6OGZ - chains A and G of the 13 polymer chains in the assembly; structure by electron microscopy, 3.60 A resolution.

# Chain A
Protein: RNA-dependent RNA polymerase of rotavirus A
Source organism: Rotavirus A
Notes: EC 2.7.7.48
UniProt: G0YZJ9 (G0YZJ9_9REOV); residues 1-1088 here = UniProt positions 1-1088
Amino-acid sequence (1088 residues; each row starts with the number of its first residue):
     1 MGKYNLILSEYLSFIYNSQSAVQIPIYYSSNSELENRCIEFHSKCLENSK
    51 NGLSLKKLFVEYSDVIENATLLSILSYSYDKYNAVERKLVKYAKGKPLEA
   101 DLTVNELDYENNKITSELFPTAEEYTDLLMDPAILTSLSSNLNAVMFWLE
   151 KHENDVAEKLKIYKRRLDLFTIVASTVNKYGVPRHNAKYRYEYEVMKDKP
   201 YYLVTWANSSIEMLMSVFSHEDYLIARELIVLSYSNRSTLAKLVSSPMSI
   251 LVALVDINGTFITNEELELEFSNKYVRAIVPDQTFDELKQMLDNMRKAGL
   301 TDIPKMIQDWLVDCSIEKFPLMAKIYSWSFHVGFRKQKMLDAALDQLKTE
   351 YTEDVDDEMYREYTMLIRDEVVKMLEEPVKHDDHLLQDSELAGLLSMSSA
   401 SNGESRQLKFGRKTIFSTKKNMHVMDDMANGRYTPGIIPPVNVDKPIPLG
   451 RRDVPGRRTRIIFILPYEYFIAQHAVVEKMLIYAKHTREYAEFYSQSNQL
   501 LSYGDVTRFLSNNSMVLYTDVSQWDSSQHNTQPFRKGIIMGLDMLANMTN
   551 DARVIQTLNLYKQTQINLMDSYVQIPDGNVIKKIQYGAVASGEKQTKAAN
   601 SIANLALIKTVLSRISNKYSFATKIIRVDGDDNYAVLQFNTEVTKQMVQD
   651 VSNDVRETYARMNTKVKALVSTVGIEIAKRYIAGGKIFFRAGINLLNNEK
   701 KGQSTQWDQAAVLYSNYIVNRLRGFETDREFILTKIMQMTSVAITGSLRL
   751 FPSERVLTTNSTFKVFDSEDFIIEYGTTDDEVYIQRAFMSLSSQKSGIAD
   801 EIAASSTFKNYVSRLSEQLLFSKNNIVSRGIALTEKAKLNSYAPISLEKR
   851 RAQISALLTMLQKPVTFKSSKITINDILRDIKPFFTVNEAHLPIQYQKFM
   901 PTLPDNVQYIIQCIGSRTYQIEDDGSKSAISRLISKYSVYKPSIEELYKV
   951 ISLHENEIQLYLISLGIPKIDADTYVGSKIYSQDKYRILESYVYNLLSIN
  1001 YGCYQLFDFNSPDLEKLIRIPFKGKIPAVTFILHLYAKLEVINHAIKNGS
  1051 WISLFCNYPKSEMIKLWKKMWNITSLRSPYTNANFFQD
Unresolved in the structure: 1, 1084-1088
Residues lining bound ligands:
  - GTP (guanosine-5'-triphosphate): Tyr-11, Ile-15, Asn-83, Ser-139, Ser-140, Asn-143, Arg-184, His-185, Tyr-189, Gln-738, Arg-749
  - UTP (uridine 5'-triphosphate): Arg-452, Arg-457, Arg-458, Arg-460, Ile-462, Asp-520, Val-521, Ser-522, Gln-523, Trp-524, Asp-525, Ser-591, Gly-592, Thr-596, Asn-600, Asp-631, Asp-632
Reported in the primary citation:
  - binding site for the 18-nt RNA strand: Lys-679, Arg-680, Arg-690, Arg-723, Ile-944
  - conformationally variable residues (domain motion, helix shift, loop rearrangement, order/disorder transition): Asn-31 to Ala-69, Ser-398 to Ser-401, Pro-968 to Lys-979, Asn-1072 to Asp-1088

# Chain G
Protein: Inner capsid protein VP2
Source organism: Rotavirus A
UniProt: G0YZK0 (G0YZK0_9REOV); residues 1-887 here = UniProt positions 1-887
Amino-acid sequence (887 residues; each row starts with the number of its first residue):
     1 MAYRKRGARRETNLKQDDRMQEKEENKNVNTNSENKNATKPQLSEKVLSQ
    51 KEEVITDNQEEIKIADEVKKSNKEESKQLLEVLKTKEEHQKEVQYEILQK
   101 TIPTFEPKESILKKLEDIKPEQVKKQTKLFRIFEPRQLPVYRANGEKELR
   151 NRWYWKLKRDTLPDGDYDVREYFLNLYDQVLTEMPDYLLLKDMAVENKNS
   201 RDAGKVVDSETAAICDAIFQDEETEGVVRRFIAEMRQRVQADRNVVNYPS
   251 ILHPIDHAFNEYFLQHQLVEPLNNDIIFNYIPERIRNDVNYILNMDRNLP
   301 STARYIRPNLLQDRLNLHDNFESLWDTITTSNYILARSVVPDLKELVSTE
   351 AQIQKMSQDLQLEALTIQSETQFLTGINSQAANDCFKTLIAAMLSQRTMS
   401 LDFVTTNYMSLISGMWLLTVVPNDMFIRESLVACQLAIINTIIYPAFGMQ
   451 RMHYRNGDPQTPFQIAEQQIQNFQVANWLHFVNNNQFRQVVIDGVLNQVL
   501 NDNIRNGHVVNQLMEALMQLSRQQFPTMPVDYKRSIQRGILLLSNRLGQL
   551 VDLTRLLAYNYETLMACITMNMQHVQTLTTEKLQLTSVTSLCMLIGNATV
   601 IPSPQTLFHYYNVNVNFHSNYNERINDAVAIITAANRLNLYQKKMKSIVE
   651 DFLKRLQIFDISRVPDDQMYRLRDRLRLLPVEIRRLDIFNLILMNMEQIE
   701 RASDKIAQGVIIAYRDMQLERDEMYGYVNIARNLDGFQQINLEELMRTGD
   751 YAQITNMLLNNQPVALVGALPFITDSSVISLVAKLDATVFAQIVKLRKVD
   801 TLKPILYKINSDSNDFYLVANYDWVPTSTTKVYKQIPQQFDFRASMHMLT
   851 SNLTFTVYSDLLAFVSADTVEPINAVAFDNMRIMNEL
Unresolved in the structure: 1-71, 85-106

# How chain A and chain G interact
Pairs across the interface (85; chain A residue first):
  Leu-6(A) with Leu-80(G), hydrophobic; Leu-83(G); Lys-84(G)
  Ser-9(A) with Leu-80(G); Leu-83(G)
  Glu-10(A) with Leu-80(G)
  Ser-13(A) with Ser-76(G)
  Tyr-16(A) with Lys-73(G), hydrogen bond (backbone-side chain)
  Asn-17(A) with Lys-73(G)
  Ser-18(A) with Lys-73(G), hydrogen bond (backbone-side chain)
  Gln-19(A) with Asn-72(G)
  Gln-23(A) with Leu-79(G)
  Lys-56(A) with Gln-78(G)
  Phe-59(A) with Leu-79(G), hydrophobic; Val-82(G), hydrophobic
  Ile-66(A) with Val-82(G), hydrophobic
  Leu-71(A) with Leu-83(G), hydrophobic
  Asn-258(A) with Glu-109(G)
  Ile-262(A) with Asp-342(G)
  Asn-264(A) with Leu-346(G); Ser-379(G), hydrogen bond
  Glu-265(A) with Glu-345(G)
  Glu-266(A) with Leu-346(G); Ser-348(G)
  Glu-268(A) with Ser-348(G); Thr-349(G), hydrogen bond (side chain-backbone); Glu-350(G); Ser-379(G)
  Leu-269(A) with Ser-379(G); Gln-380(G), hydrogen bond (backbone-backbone)
  Glu-270(A) with Leu-343(G); Leu-346(G); Ser-379(G); Gln-380(G); Asn-383(G)
  Phe-271(A) with Asn-383(G), hydrogen bond (backbone-side chain)
  Ser-272(A) with Asp-342(G), hydrogen bond; Lys-387(G)
  Asn-273(A) with Leu-112(G); Arg-337(G); Ser-338(G); Lys-387(G)
  Lys-274(A) with Ser-338(G)
  Tyr-275(A) with Leu-112(G), hydrophobic; Glu-116(G)
  Arg-277(A) with Glu-116(G), hydrogen bond (side chain-backbone)
  Arg-508(A) with Lys-344(G)
  Asn-512(A) with Gln-605(G), hydrogen bond (side chain-backbone)
  Asn-513(A) with Gln-605(G)
  Asn-640(A) with Gln-605(G), hydrogen bond (backbone-side chain); Ala-867(G); Asp-868(G)
  Thr-641(A) with Gln-605(G); Ser-866(G)
  Glu-642(A) with Gln-605(G)
  Gln-895(A) with Gln-584(G)
  Gln-897(A) with Glu-109(G), hydrogen bond
  Thr-918(A) with Asn-378(G), hydrogen bond; Ser-379(G); Gln-380(G)
  Tyr-919(A) with Thr-349(G); Glu-350(G); Asn-378(G)
  Gln-920(A) with Glu-350(G)
  Ile-921(A) with Glu-350(G); Thr-366(G)
  Glu-922(A) with Glu-350(G); Gln-354(G)
  Asp-923(A) with Thr-366(G)
  Tyr-994(A) with Leu-365(G), hydrophobic
  Asp-1008(A) with Asn-378(G)
  Asn-1010(A) with Thr-366(G), hydrogen bond (side chain-backbone); Ile-367(G)
  Glu-1015(A) with Gln-368(G); Ser-369(G); Thr-375(G), hydrogen bond
  Phe-1022(A) with Gln-368(G)
  Thr-1030(A) with Gln-368(G)
  Phe-1031(A) with Leu-365(G), hydrophobic; Ile-367(G), hydrophobic
  His-1034(A) with Gln-368(G); Ser-369(G)
  Leu-1035(A) with Ile-367(G), hydrophobic
  Lys-1038(A) with Ile-367(G), hydrogen bond (side chain-backbone); Ser-369(G)
Other interface residues (no listed pair), chain A (61 interface residues in all): Ala-21, Tyr-27, Gly-259, Phe-509, Tyr-896, Ser-916, Ile-999, Phe-1009, Pro-1012, Ile-1018
Other interface residues (no listed pair), chain G (53 interface residues in all): Glu-74, Glu-75, Lys-113, Lys-119, Val-347, Ile-353, Glu-363, Glu-370, Gly-376, Ile-377, Lys-582, Ser-603, Thr-606, His-609

# Summary
61 residues of chain A face 53 of chain G across their interface, with 15 hydrogen bonds. Polar pairs include
Tyr-16(A)/Lys-73(G), Ser-18(A)/Lys-73(G) and Asn-264(A)/Ser-379(G). Chain A binds UTP and GTP. The paper
reports a binding site for the 18-nt RNA strand at Lys-679(A), Arg-680(A) and Arg-690(A) among others;
conformational variability at Asn-31(A), Ser-398(A) and Pro-968(A) among others.
Chain A is RNA-dependent RNA polymerase of rotavirus A and chain G is Inner capsid protein VP2, both from
Rotavirus A; the structure, In situ structure of Rotavirus RNA-dependent RNA polymerase at
transcript-elongated state, was determined by electron microscopy, deposited together with 6OGY.
